PDB entry 8WD0 | X-ray diffraction, 2.60 A resolution | chains B and F of the 6 polymer chains in the assembly

# Chain B
Protein: Tubulin beta chain
From: Sus scrofa
UniProt: A0A287AGU7 (A0A287AGU7_PIG); numbering as in UniProt (aligned over 1-445)
Amino-acid sequence (445 residues; row label = number of the first residue in the row):
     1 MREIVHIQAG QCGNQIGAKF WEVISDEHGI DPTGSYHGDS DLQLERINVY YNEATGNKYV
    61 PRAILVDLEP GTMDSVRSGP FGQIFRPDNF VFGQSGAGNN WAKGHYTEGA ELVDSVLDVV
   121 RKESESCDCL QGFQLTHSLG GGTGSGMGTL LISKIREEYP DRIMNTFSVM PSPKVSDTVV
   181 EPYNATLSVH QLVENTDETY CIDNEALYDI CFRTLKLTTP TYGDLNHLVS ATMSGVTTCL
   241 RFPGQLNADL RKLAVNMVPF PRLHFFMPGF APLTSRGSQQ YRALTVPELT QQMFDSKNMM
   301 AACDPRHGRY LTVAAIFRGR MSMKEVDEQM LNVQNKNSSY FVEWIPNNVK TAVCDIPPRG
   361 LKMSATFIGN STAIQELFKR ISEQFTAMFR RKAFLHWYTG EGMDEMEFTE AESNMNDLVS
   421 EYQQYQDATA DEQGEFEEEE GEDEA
Not modelled in the structure: 429-445
Residues lining bound ligands:
  - GDP (guanosine-5'-diphosphate): Ala-9, Gly-10, Gln-11, Cys-12, Gln-15, Ile-16, Asp-67, Ala-97, Asn-99, Ser-138, Gly-140, Gly-141, Gly-142, Thr-143, Gly-144, Val-169, Pro-171, Val-175, Asp-177, Glu-181, Asn-204, Leu-207, Tyr-222, Leu-225, Asn-226
  - Erianin (W4F; 2-methoxy-5-[2-(3,4,5-trimethoxyphenyl)ethyl]phenol): Val-236, Cys-239, Leu-240, Leu-246, Ala-248, Asp-249, Lys-252, Leu-253, Asn-256, Met-257, Val-313, Ala-314, Ala-315, Asn-347, Asn-348, Val-349, Lys-350, Ala-352, Ile-368

# Chain F
Protein: Tubulin tyrosine ligase
From: Gallus gallus
Amino-acid sequence (380 residues; numbered 1 to 380; the number before each row is that of its first residue):
     1 MYTFVVRDEN SSVYAEVSRL LLATGQWKRL RKDNPRFNLM LGERNRLPFG RLGHEPGLVQ
    61 LVNYYRGADK LCRKASLVKL IKTSPELSES CTWFPESYVI YPTNLKTPVA PAQNGIRHLI
   121 NNTRTDEREV FLAAYNRRRE GREGNVWIAK SSAGAKGEGI LISSEASELL DFIDEQGQVH
   181 VIQKYLEKPL LLEPGHRKFD IRSWVLVDHL YNIYLYREGV LRTSSEPYNS ANFQDKTCHL
   241 TNHCIQKEYS KNYGRYEEGN EMFFEEFNQY LMDALNTTLE NSILLQIKHI IRSCLMCIEP
   301 AISTKHLHYQ SFQLFGFDFM VDEELKVWLI EVNGAPACAQ KLYAELCQGI VDVAISSVFP
   361 LADTGQKTSQ PTSIFIKLHH
Not modelled in the structure: 104-125, 150-160, 248-251, 363-371
Residues lining bound ligands: AMP-PCP (ACP; phosphomethylphosphonic acid adenylate ester): Lys-74, Ile-148, Gln-183, Lys-184, Tyr-185, Leu-186, Lys-198, Asp-200, Arg-202, Arg-222, His-239, Leu-240, Thr-241, Asn-242, Asp-318, Met-320, Ile-330, Glu-331, Asn-333

# How chain B and chain F interact
Contacting residue pairs (9):
  Leu-331(B) with Pro-56(F); Gly-57(F)
  Gln-334(B) with Arg-36(F), hydrogen bond
  Asn-335(B) with Arg-36(F), hydrogen bond; Gly-57(F); Leu-58(F)
  Ser-338(B) with Leu-30(F); Asn-34(F), hydrogen bond
  Ser-339(B) with Lys-28(F)
Interface residues without a listed pair, chain B (6 interface residues in all): Lys-336
Interface residues without a listed pair, chain F (9 interface residues in all): Met-1, Thr-3

# Summary
Chain B and chain F form an interface of 6 and 9 residues respectively, with 3 hydrogen bonds. Among the polar
pairs are Gln-334(B)/Arg-36(F), Asn-335(B)/Arg-36(F) and Ser-338(B)/Asn-34(F). Ligands of chain B: Erianin and
GDP. Chain F binds AMP-PCP.
Chain B is Tubulin beta chain (Sus scrofa) and chain F is Tubulin tyrosine ligase (Gallus gallus); the
structure, Crystal structure of T2R-TTL-Erianin complex, was determined by X-ray diffraction.
